PDB entry 6NC4 | X-ray diffraction, 1.60 A resolution | chain A

[Chain A]
Protein: Signal recognition particle receptor FtsY
From: Escherichia coli (strain K12)
UniProtKB: P10121 (FTSY_ECOLI); numbering as in UniProt (aligned over 196-497)
Chain sequence (303 residues; row label = number of the first residue in the row):
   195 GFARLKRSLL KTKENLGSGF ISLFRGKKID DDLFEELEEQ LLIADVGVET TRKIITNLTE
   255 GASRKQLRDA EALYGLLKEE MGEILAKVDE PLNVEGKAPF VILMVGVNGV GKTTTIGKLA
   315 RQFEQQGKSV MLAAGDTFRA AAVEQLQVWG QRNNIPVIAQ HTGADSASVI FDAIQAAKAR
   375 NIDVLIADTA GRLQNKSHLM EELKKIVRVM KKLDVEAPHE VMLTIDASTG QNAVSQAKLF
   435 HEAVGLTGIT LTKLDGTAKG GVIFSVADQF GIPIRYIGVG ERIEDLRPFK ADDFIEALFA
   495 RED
Differences from the reference sequence: expression tag (195)
Ligand contacts: GMP-PNP (GNP; phosphoaminophosphonic acid-guanylate ester): Val-301, Asn-302, Gly-303, Val-304, Gly-305, Lys-306, Thr-307, Thr-308, Arg-333, Thr-446, Lys-447, Asp-449, Gly-472, Val-473, Gly-474, Glu-475

[Summary]
Ligands of chain A: GMP-PNP.
Chain A is Signal recognition particle receptor FtsY (Escherichia coli (strain K12)); the structure, FtsY-NG
high-resolution, was determined by X-ray diffraction together with 6NC1, 6N5I, 6N5J, 6N6N and 6N9B from the
same study.
